7MFB - chains H and L; structure by X-ray diffraction, 1.74 A resolution.

# Chain H
Protein: Antibody 10E8v4 Fab heavy chain
Organism: Homo sapiens
Notes: antibody fragment or engineered binder
Amino-acid sequence (232 residues; numbered 1 to 214 plus 18 insertion-coded residues; the number before each row is that of its first residue; a row labelled like 52A-52C holds insertion residues (52A, then the next letters in order)):
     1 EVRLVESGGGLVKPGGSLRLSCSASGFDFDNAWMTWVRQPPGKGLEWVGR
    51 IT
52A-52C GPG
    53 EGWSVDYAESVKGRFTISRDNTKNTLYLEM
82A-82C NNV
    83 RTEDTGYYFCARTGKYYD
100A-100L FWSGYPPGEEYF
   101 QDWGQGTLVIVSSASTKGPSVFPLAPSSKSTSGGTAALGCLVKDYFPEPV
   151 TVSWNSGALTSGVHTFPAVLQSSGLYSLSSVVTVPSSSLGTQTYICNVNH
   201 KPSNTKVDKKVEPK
Disulfide bonds: Cys-22/Cys-92, Cys-140/Cys-196
Reported in the primary citation:
  - conformationally variable residues (loop rearrangement): Thr-95 to Asp-102

# Chain L
Protein: Antibody 10E8v4 Fab light chain
Organism: Homo sapiens
Notes: engineered mutation(s): H31F; antibody fragment or engineered binder
Amino-acid sequence (210 residues; row label = number of the first residue in the row; note: 1 number in that range is skipped by the numbering (no residue carries it; nothing is unmodelled there); a row labelled like 95A-95C holds insertion residues (95A, then the next letters in order)):
     2 SELTQDPA
    11 VSVALKQTVTITCRGDSLRSFYASWYQKKPGQAPVLLFYGKNNRPSGIPD
    61 RFSGSASGNRASLTITGAQAEDEADYYCSSRDKSG
95A-95C SRL
    96 SVFGGGTKLTVLSQPKAAPSVTLFPPSSEELQANKATLVCLISDFYPGAV
   146 TVAWKADSSPVKAGVETTTPSKQSNNKYAASSYLSLTPEQWKSHRSYSCQ
   196 VTHEGSTVEKTVAP
Disulfide bonds: Cys-23/Cys-88, Cys-135/Cys-194

# Interface between chain H and chain L
Residue-residue contacts (83):
  Val-37(H) / Phe-98(L)  hydrophobic
  Gln-39(H) / Lys-38(L)
  Gln-39(H) / Tyr-87(L)  hydrogen bond
  Gly-42(H) / Thr-164(L)
  Lys-43(H) / Tyr-87(L)
  Gly-44(H) / Tyr-87(L)
  Leu-45(H) / Tyr-87(L)
  Leu-45(H) / Phe-98(L)
  Trp-47(H) / Leu-95C(L)  hydrophobic
  Trp-47(H) / Ser-96(L)
  Trp-47(H) / Phe-98(L)
  Arg-50(H) / Arg-95B(L)
  Asp-58(H) / Arg-95B(L)
  Asp-58(H) / Leu-95C(L)
  Tyr-59(H) / Leu-95C(L)
  Phe-91(H) / Lys-38(L)
  Phe-91(H) / Pro-44(L)
  Lys-97(H) / Arg-91(L)
  Tyr-98(H) / Tyr-32(L)  hydrophobic
  Tyr-98(H) / Tyr-49(L)  hydrophobic
  Tyr-98(H) / Gly-50(L)
  Tyr-98(H) / Lys-51(L)  hydrogen bond (side chain-backbone)
  Tyr-98(H) / Asn-53(L)  hydrogen bond
  Tyr-100E(H) / Ser-30(L)
  Tyr-100E(H) / Phe-31(L)
  Tyr-100E(H) / Tyr-32(L)  hydrogen bond (side chain-backbone)
  Gly-100H(H) / Arg-91(L)  hydrogen bond (backbone-side chain)
  Glu-100I(H) / Phe-31(L)
  Glu-100I(H) / Tyr-32(L)
  Glu-100I(H) / Arg-91(L)
  Glu-100J(H) / Arg-91(L)  salt bridge
  Glu-100J(H) / Ser-96(L)
  Tyr-100K(H) / Ser-34(L)
  Tyr-100K(H) / Tyr-36(L)
  Tyr-100K(H) / Leu-46(L)  hydrophobic
  Tyr-100K(H) / Tyr-49(L)
  Phe-100L(H) / Tyr-36(L)  hydrogen bond (backbone-side chain)
  Phe-100L(H) / Leu-46(L)
  Phe-100L(H) / Ser-89(L)
  Phe-100L(H) / Phe-98(L)  hydrophobic
  Gln-101(H) / Leu-46(L)
  Trp-103(H) / Tyr-36(L)
  Trp-103(H) / Pro-44(L)
  Trp-103(H) / Phe-98(L)  hydrophobic
  Gly-104(H) / Ala-43(L)
  Gln-105(H) / Ala-43(L)  hydrogen bond (side chain-backbone)
  Phe-122(H) / Ser-122(L)
  Phe-122(H) / Glu-124(L)
  Phe-122(H) / Glu-125(L)
  Pro-123(H) / Ser-122(L)
  Pro-123(H) / Glu-124(L)
  Leu-124(H) / Phe-119(L)
  Leu-124(H) / Val-134(L)  hydrophobic
  Ala-125(H) / Phe-119(L)
  Ser-130(H) / Phe-119(L)
  Ala-137(H) / Phe-119(L)
  Leu-141(H) / Thr-132(L)
  Leu-141(H) / Val-134(L)  hydrophobic
  Leu-141(H) / Tyr-178(L)  hydrophobic
  Lys-143(H) / Glu-125(L)  salt bridge
  Lys-143(H) / Thr-132(L)  hydrogen bond
  Asp-144(H) / Lys-130(L)  salt bridge
  Val-163(H) / Ser-169(L)
  His-164(H) / Ser-166(L)
  His-164(H) / Lys-167(L)
  His-164(H) / Gln-168(L)
  His-164(H) / Ala-174(L)
  Phe-166(H) / Leu-136(L)  hydrophobic
  Phe-166(H) / Ala-174(L)  hydrophobic
  Phe-166(H) / Ala-175(L)
  Phe-166(H) / Ser-176(L)
  Pro-167(H) / Thr-163(L)
  Pro-167(H) / Ser-166(L)
  Val-169(H) / Glu-161(L)
  Val-169(H) / Thr-163(L)
  Leu-170(H) / Glu-161(L)
  Gln-171(H) / Glu-161(L)
  Ser-172(H) / Glu-161(L)
  Leu-178(H) / Tyr-178(L)
  Ser-179(H) / Val-134(L)
  Ser-179(H) / Tyr-178(L)  hydrogen bond
  Val-181(H) / Leu-136(L)  hydrophobic
  Lys-209(H) / Glu-124(L)  salt bridge
Other interface residues (no listed pair), chain H (46 interface residues in all): Glu-46, Leu-138
Other interface residues (no listed pair), chain L (46 interface residues in all): Gln-42, Ser-90, Val-97, Gly-99, Gly-100, Thr-117, Ala-128

# Summary
Chain H and chain L each contribute 46 residues to their interface, with 9 hydrogen bonds and 4 salt bridges.
Polar contacts include Glu-100J(H)/Arg-91(L), Lys-143(H)/Glu-125(L) and Asp-144(H)/Lys-130(L). From the paper:
conformational variability at Thr-95(H).
Here chain H is Antibody 10E8v4 Fab heavy chain and chain L is Antibody 10E8v4 Fab light chain, both from Homo
sapiens. Entry 7MFB (Crystal structure of antibody 10E8v4 Fab - light chain H31F variant) was determined by
X-ray diffraction, deposited together with 7MF7, 7MF8, 7MF9 and 7MFA.
